PDB entry 7UXU | electron microscopy, 2.74 A resolution | chains A and B of the 4 polymer chains in the assembly

[Chain A (and B)]
Protein: Molecular chaperone Tir
Organism: Acinetobacter baumannii
Notes: chain B of this document is another copy of the same molecule, construct and numbering; everything in this record applies to it too
UniProtKB: A0A0Q1J3X1 (A0A0Q1J3X1_ACIBA); residues 134-267 here correspond to UniProt positions 157-290 (UniProt number = residue number + 23)
Amino-acid sequence (137 residues; row label = number of the first residue in the row):
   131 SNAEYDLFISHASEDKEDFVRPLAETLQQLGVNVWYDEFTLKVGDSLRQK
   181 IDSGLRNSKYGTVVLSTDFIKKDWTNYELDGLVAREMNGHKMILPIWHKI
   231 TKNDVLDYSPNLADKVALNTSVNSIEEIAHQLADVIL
Disordered / not traced: 131-133
Differences from the reference sequence: expression tag (131-133)
Residues lining bound ligands: 3AD (1O4; [[(2R,3S,4R,5R)-5-(6-aminopurin-9-yl)-3,4-bis(oxidanyl)oxolan-2-yl]methoxy-oxidanyl-phosphoryl] [(2R,3S,4R,5R)-5-(8-azanylisoquinolin-2-yl)-3,4-bis(oxidanyl)oxolan-2-yl]methyl hydrogen phosphate): Ile139, Ser140, His141, Ala142, Ser143, Trp165, Asp167, Leu171, Leu177, Lys202, Trp204, Glu208
What the authors report for this chain:
  - mutagenesis - W204A: decreased catalytic activity
  - specificity-determining residues: Trp204
  - catalytic residues: Glu208 (by similarity / conservation)

[How chain A and chain B interact]
Contacting residue pairs - 12 pairs, chain A then chain B:
  Lys172(A) - Val246(B)
  Val173(A) - Leu224(B)
  Val173(A) - Val246(B)
  Gly174(A) - Ile223(B)
  Gly174(A) - Val246(B)  hydrogen bond (backbone-backbone)
  Asp175(A) - Asp244(B)
  Asp175(A) - Lys245(B)
  Asp175(A) - Val246(B)  hydrogen bond (backbone-backbone)
  Ser176(A) - Asp244(B)  hydrogen bond
  Leu177(A) - Asp244(B)  hydrogen bond (backbone-backbone)
  Leu177(A) - Val246(B)  hydrophobic
  Arg178(A) - Asp244(B)  hydrogen bond (backbone-side chain)
Interface residues without a listed pair, chain B (8 interface residues in all): Pro225, Leu248, Val265

[Summary]
7 residues of chain A and 8 residues of chain B are in contact; the contacts include 5 hydrogen bonds. Among
the polar pairs are Ser176(A)-Asp244(B), Arg178(A)-Asp244(B) and Gly174(A)-Val246(B). Bound to chain A: 3AD.
The paper reports the catalytic residue Glu208(A); W204A of chain A reduces catalytic activity.
Both chains are Molecular chaperone Tir (Acinetobacter baumannii). Entry 7UXU (CryoEM structure of the TIR
domain from AbTir in complex with 3AD) was determined by electron microscopy together with 7UWG, 7UXR and 7UXT
from the same study.
